8AA0 - chains T and M of the 8 polymer chains in the assembly; structure by electron microscopy, 3.20 A resolution.

== Chain T ==
Protein: DUF4960 domain-containing protein
Organism: Bacteroides thetaiotaomicron VPI-5482
Reference sequence: Q8A6W5 (Q8A6W5_BACTN); residues -22 to 438 here correspond to UniProt positions 1-461 (UniProt number = residue number + 23)
Sequence (461 residues; row label = number of the first residue in the row; numbers below 1 keep their minus sign (Met-22 is residue -22)):
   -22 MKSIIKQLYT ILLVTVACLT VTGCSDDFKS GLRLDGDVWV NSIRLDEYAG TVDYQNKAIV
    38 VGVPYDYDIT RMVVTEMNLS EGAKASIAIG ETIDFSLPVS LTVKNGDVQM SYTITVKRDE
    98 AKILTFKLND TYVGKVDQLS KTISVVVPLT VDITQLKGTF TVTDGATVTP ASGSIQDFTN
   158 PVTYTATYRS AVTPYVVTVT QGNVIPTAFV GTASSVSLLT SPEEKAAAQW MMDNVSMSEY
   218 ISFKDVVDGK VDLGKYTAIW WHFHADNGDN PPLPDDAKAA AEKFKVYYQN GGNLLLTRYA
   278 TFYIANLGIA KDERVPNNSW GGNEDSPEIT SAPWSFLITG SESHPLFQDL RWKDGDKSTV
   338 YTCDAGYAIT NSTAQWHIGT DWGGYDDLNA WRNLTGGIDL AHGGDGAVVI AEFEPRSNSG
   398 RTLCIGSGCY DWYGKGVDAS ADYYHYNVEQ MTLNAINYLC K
Unresolved in the structure: -22 to 3, 99-438
What the authors report for this chain:
  - mutagenesis - W297A/W359A: abolished binding to FOS

== Chain M ==
Protein: Glycoside hydrolase family 32
Organism: Bacteroides thetaiotaomicron VPI-5482
Reference sequence: Q8A6W6 (Q8A6W6_BACTN); residues -19 to 503 here correspond to UniProt positions 1-523 (UniProt number = residue number + 20)
Sequence (523 residues; row label = number of the first residue in the row; numbers below 1 keep their minus sign (Met-19 is residue -19)):
   -19 MMKNMILPIA FTALIASMTA CSDETDPILT QKNWDGTATY FQSSDEHGFS MYYKPQVGFV
    41 GDPMPFYDPV AKDFKVMYLQ DYRPNPEATY HPIFGVATKD GATYESLGEL ISCGGRDEQD
   101 AAIGTGGTIY NPADKLYYTF YTGNKFKPSS DQNAQVVMVA TSPDFKTWTK NRTFYLKGDT
   161 YGYDKNDFRD PFLFQTEDGV YHMLIATRKN GKGHIAEFTS ADLKEWESAG TFMTMMWDRF
   221 YECPDVFKMG DWWYLIYSEQ ASFMRKVQYF KGRTLEDLKA TTANDAGIWP DNREGMLDSR
   281 AFYAGKTASD GTNRYIWGWC PTRAGNDNGN VGDVEPEWAG NLVAQRLIQH EDGTLTLGVP
   341 DAIDRKYTSA QEVKVMAKDG NMIESGKTYT LGEGASVIFN RLKVHNKISF TVKTASNTDR
   401 FGISFVRGTD SASWYSIHVN ADEGKANFEK DGDDAKYLFD NKFNIPADNE YRVTIYSDQS
   461 VCVTYINDQL SFTNRIYQMQ KNPWSLCCYK GEITVSDVQV STY
Unresolved in the structure: -19 to 6
What the authors report for this chain:
  - catalytic residues: Asp42 (citing earlier work)

== Interface between chain T and chain M ==
Contacting residue pairs - 7 pairs, chain T then chain M:
  Arg48(T) with Thr153(M)
  Thr69(T) with Thr153(M)
  Leu74(T) with Lys125(M); Gln132(M)
  Pro75(T) with Asp97(M); Glu98(M)
  Ser77(T) with Glu98(M), hydrogen bond
Also at the interface, not in a pair above, chain T (8 interface residues in all): Ile64, Glu68, Asp71
Also at the interface, not in a pair above, chain M (8 interface residues in all): Gln99, Arg152, Tyr155

== Summary ==
The chain T/chain M interface involves 8 residues from each chain; the contacts include 1 hydrogen bond. Its
one hydrogen-bonded contact is Ser77(T)-Glu98(M). The paper reports the catalytic residue Asp42(M);
W297A/W359A of chain T abolish binding to FOS.
Chain T is DUF4960 domain-containing protein and chain M is Glycoside hydrolase family 32, both from
Bacteroides thetaiotaomicron VPI-5482; the structure, Levan utilisation machinery (utilisome) with levan
fructo-oligosaccharides DP 8-12, was determined by electron microscopy, deposited together with 8A9Y, 8AA1,
8AA2 and 8AA3.
